2J57 - chains A and L of the 6 polymer chains in the assembly; structure by X-ray diffraction, 2.25 A resolution.

Chain A:
Name: Amicyanin
Source organism: Paracoccus denitrificans
UniProtKB: P22364 (AMCY_PARDE); residues 1-105 here correspond to UniProt positions 27-131 (UniProt number = residue number + 26)
Amino-acid sequence (105 residues; each row starts with the number of its first residue):
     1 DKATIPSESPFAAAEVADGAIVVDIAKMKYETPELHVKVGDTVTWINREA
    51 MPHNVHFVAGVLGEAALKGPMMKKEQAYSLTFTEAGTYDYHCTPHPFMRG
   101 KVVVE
Metal / ion sites: Cu ion: His53, Cys92, His95
Curated features (UniProtKB/Swiss-Prot):
  - binding site (Cu cation): His53, Cys92, His95, Met98

Chain L:
Name: Methylamine dehydrogenase light chain
Source organism: Paracoccus denitrificans
Notes: EC 1.4.99.3
UniProtKB: P22619 (DHML_PARDE); residues 1-131 here correspond to UniProt positions 58-188 (UniProt number = residue number + 57)
Amino-acid sequence (131 residues; numbered 1 to 131; the number before each row is that of its first residue):
     1 ADAPAGTDPRAKWVPQDNDIQACDYWRHCSIDGNICDCSGGSLTNCPPGT
    51 KLATASWVASCYNPTDGQSYLIAYRDCCGYNVSGRCPCLNTEGELPVYRP
   101 EFANDIIWCFGAEDDAMTYHCTISPIVGKAS
Not modelled in the structure: 1-6
Modified / non-standard residues: Trp57 ((S)-2-amino-3-(6,7-dihydro-6-imino-7-oxo-1H-indol-3-yl)propanoic acid; TQQ)
Disulfide bonds: Cys23-Cys88, Cys29-Cys61, Cys36-Cys121, Cys38-Cys86, Cys46-Cys77, Cys78-Cys109
Glycans and other covalent adducts: covalent link Trp57-Trp108
What the authors report for this chain:
  - post-translational modification sites: Trp108 (citing earlier work)

Chain A / chain L interface:
Pairs across the interface (20; chain A residue first):
  Met28(A) with Glu101(L)
  Ala50(A) with Leu71(L); Val127(L); Lys129(L)
  Met51(A) with Val58(L), hydrophobic; Leu71(L); Glu101(L); Phe102(L), hydrophobic
  Pro52(A) with Val58(L); Val127(L), hydrophobic
  Lys68(A) with Asp115(L), salt bridge
  Met71(A) with Thr54(L)
  Lys73(A) with Val127(L)
  Thr93(A) with Ala55(L); Phe110(L)
  Pro94(A) with Ala55(L); Trp108(L), hydrophobic
  His95(A) with Glu101(L)
  Phe97(A) with Pro100(L), hydrophobic; Glu101(L)
Also at the interface, not in a pair above, chain L (13 interface residues in all): Ser56

Summary:
Chain A and chain L form an interface of 11 and 13 residues respectively, with 1 salt bridge. The salt-bridged
pair is Lys68(A)-Asp115(L). His53(A), Cys92(A) and His95(A) form the Cu ion site. Curated annotation (UniProt)
lists 4 Cu cation-binding residues on chain A. The paper reports a modification site at Trp108(L).
Here chain A is Amicyanin and chain L is Methylamine dehydrogenase light chain, both from Paracoccus
denitrificans. Entry 2J57 (X-ray reduced Paraccocus denitrificans methylamine dehydrogenase N- quinol in
complex with amicyanin) was determined by X-ray diffraction (same publication as 2J55 and 2J56).
